PDB entry 3IPS | X-ray diffraction, 2.26 A resolution | chains A and B of the 4 polymer chains in the assembly

Chain A (and B):
Protein: Oxysterols receptor LXR-alpha
From: Homo sapiens
Notes: fragment: Ligand binding domain:; chain B of this document is another copy of the same molecule, construct and numbering; everything in this record applies to it too
UniProt: Q13133 (NR1H3_HUMAN); residue numbers follow UniProt; this construct covers 182-447
Sequence (283 residues; row label = number of the first residue in the row):
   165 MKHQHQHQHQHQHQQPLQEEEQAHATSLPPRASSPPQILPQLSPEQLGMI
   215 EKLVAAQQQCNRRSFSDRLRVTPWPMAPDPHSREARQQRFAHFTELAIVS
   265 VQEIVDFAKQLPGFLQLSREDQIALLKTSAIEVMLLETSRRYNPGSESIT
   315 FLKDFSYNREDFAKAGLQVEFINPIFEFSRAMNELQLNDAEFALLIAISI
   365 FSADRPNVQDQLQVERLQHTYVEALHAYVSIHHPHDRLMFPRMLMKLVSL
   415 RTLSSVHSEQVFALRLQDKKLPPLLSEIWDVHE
Unresolved in the structure: 165-204, 223-234, 240-245, 447 (chain B: 165-204, 223-232, 240-245, 447)
Differences from the reference sequence: expression tag (165-181)
Swiss-Prot annotation at these positions:
  - mutagenesis: I268 to K273 (Abolishes interaction with NCOA2 without affecting interaction with GPS2; when associated with 438-A-A-439), L438 to L439 (Abolishes interaction with NCOA2 without affecting interaction with GPS2; when associated with 268-A--A-273)
Ligand contacts: LXR-alpha (O90; {3-chloro-4-[(3-{[7-propyl-3-(trifluoromethyl)-1,2-benzisoxazol-6-yl]oxy}propyl)sulfanyl]phenyl}acetic acid): F254, F257, T258, L260, A261, S264, E267, I295, M298, L299, E301, T302, R305, F315, L316, F326, L331, F335, I339, H421, Q424, V425, L428, L435, W443

Interface between chain A and chain B:
Contacting residue pairs (30; chain A residue first):
  R344(A) - Q375(B)
  I362(A) - M409(B)  hydrophobic
  D368(A) - S413(B)  hydrogen bond
  Q375(A) - E341(B)
  Q382(A) - M409(B)
  H383(A) - L402(B)
  H383(A) - R406(B)
  V386(A) - P405(B)  hydrophobic
  E387(A) - L402(B)
  H390(A) - R401(B)
  L402(A) - H383(B)
  L402(A) - E387(B)
  P405(A) - V386(B)  hydrophobic
  P405(A) - L408(B)  hydrophobic
  R406(A) - H383(B)
  L408(A) - P405(B)  hydrophobic
  L408(A) - M409(B)  hydrophobic
  M409(A) - Q382(B)
  M409(A) - L411(B)  hydrophobic
  L411(A) - M409(B)  hydrophobic
  L411(A) - V412(B)
  V412(A) - L411(B)
  V412(A) - V412(B)
  V412(A) - R415(B)
  S413(A) - D368(B)  hydrogen bond
  R415(A) - V412(B)
  R415(A) - R415(B)
  R415(A) - T416(B)  hydrogen bond
  T416(A) - R415(B)  hydrogen bond
  S419(A) - S419(B)  hydrogen bond
Other interface residues (no listed pair), chain A (22 interface residues in all): R401, F404
Other interface residues (no listed pair), chain B (24 interface residues in all): R344, I362, E379, H390, F404

Overview:
The interface between chain A and chain B involves 22 residues on one side and 24 on the other; the contacts
include 5 hydrogen bonds. Polar pairs include D368(A)-S413(B), R415(A)-T416(B) and S419(A)-S419(B). Chain A
binds LXR-alpha. UniProt lists 8 mutagenesis sites on chain A.
Both chains are Oxysterols receptor LXR-alpha (Homo sapiens). Entry 3IPS (X-ray structure of benzisoxazole
synthetic agonist bound to the LXR-alpha) was determined by X-ray diffraction (same publication as 3IPQ and
3IPU).
